PDB entry 3SXT | X-ray diffraction, 1.81 A resolution | chains C and F of the 6 polymer chains in the assembly

Chain C:
Molecule: Methylamine dehydrogenase light chain
Organism: Paracoccus denitrificans
Notes: EC 1.4.99.3
UniProtKB: P22619 (DHML_PARDE); residues 1-131 here correspond to UniProt positions 58-188 (UniProt number = residue number + 57)
Amino-acid sequence (137 residues; each row starts with the number of its first residue):
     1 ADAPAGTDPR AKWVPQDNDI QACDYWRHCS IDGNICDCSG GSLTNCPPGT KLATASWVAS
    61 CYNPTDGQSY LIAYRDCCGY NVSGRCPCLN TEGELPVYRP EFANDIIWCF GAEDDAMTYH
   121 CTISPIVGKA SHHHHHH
Disordered / not traced: 1-6, 132-137
Construct notes: expression tag (132-137)
Modified residues: Trp57 (6,7-dihydroxy-l-tryptophan; TOQ)
Disulfide bonds: Cys23-Cys88, Cys29-Cys61, Cys36-Cys121, Cys38-Cys86, Cys46-Cys77, Cys78-Cys109

Chain F:
Molecule: Methylamine dehydrogenase heavy chain
Organism: Paracoccus denitrificans
Notes: EC 1.4.99.3
UniProtKB: A1BB97 (A1BB97_PARDP); residues 1-386 here correspond to UniProt positions 32-417 (UniProt number = residue number + 31)
Amino-acid sequence (386 residues; each row starts with the number of its first residue):
     1 QDAPEAETQA QETQGQAAAR AAAADLAAGQ DDEPRILEAP APDARRVYVN DPAHFAAVTQ
    61 QFVIDGEAGR VIGMIDGGFL PNPVVADDGS FIAHASTVFS RIARGERTDY VEVFDPVTLL
   121 PTADIELPDA PRFLVGTYPW MTSLTPDGKT LLFYQFSPAP AVGVVDLEGK AFKRMLDVPD
   181 CYHIFPTAPD TFFMHCRDGS LAKVAFGTEG TPEITHTEVF HPEDEFLINH PAYSQKAGRL
   241 VWPTYTGKIH QIDLSSGDAK FLPAVEALTE AERADGWRPG GWQQVAYHRA LDRIYLLVDQ
   301 RDEWRHKTAS RFVVVLDAKT GERLAKFEMG HEIDSINVSQ DEKPLLYALS TGDKTLYIHD
   361 AESGEELRSV NQLGHGPQVI TTADMG
Disordered / not traced: 1-10
Disulfide bonds: Cys181-Cys196

Interface between chain C and chain F:
Contacting residue pairs (68):
  Asp17(C) with Ala23(F)
  Asn18(C) with Gln16(F); Ala19(F)
  Asp19(C) with Gly15(F); Gln16(F); Ala19(F)
  Ile20(C) with Gly15(F), hydrogen bond (backbone-backbone); Ala18(F), hydrophobic; Ala19(F), hydrophobic
  Gln21(C) with Gln14(F); Gly15(F); Arg70(F)
  Arg27(C) with Ala22(F)
  Asp37(C) with Arg70(F), salt bridge
  Cys38(C) with Val71(F)
  Ser39(C) with Val71(F); Gly73(F); Met74(F)
  Gly40(C) with Leu37(F); Val71(F), hydrogen bond (backbone-backbone); Ile72(F)
  Gly41(C) with Leu37(F); Arg70(F), hydrogen bond (backbone-side chain)
  Ser42(C) with Leu37(F)
  Leu43(C) with Ala22(F), hydrophobic
  Thr44(C) with Pro34(F)
  Asn45(C) with Glu33(F); Pro34(F); Arg35(F), hydrogen bond (side chain-backbone); Leu37(F)
  Cys46(C) with Arg35(F), hydrogen bond (backbone-backbone); Ile36(F), hydrophobic; Leu37(F), hydrogen bond (backbone-backbone)
  Pro47(C) with Ile36(F)
  Pro48(C) with Ile36(F), hydrophobic; Leu37(F); Ala39(F); Ile72(F); Thr118(F); Leu119(F), hydrophobic
  Gly49(C) with Ile36(F); Thr118(F), hydrogen bond (backbone-backbone)
  Thr50(C) with Ile36(F)
  Lys51(C) with Leu120(F)
  Leu52(C) with Pro34(F); Arg35(F); Ile36(F)
  Asn63(C) with Leu26(F)
  Asp66(C) with Leu26(F)
  Tyr70(C) with Leu26(F)
  Tyr80(C) with Met74(F), hydrogen bond (side chain-backbone); Ile75(F); Asp76(F)
  Asn81(C) with Val58(F); Asp76(F), hydrogen bond (backbone-side chain)
  Val82(C) with Gln60(F), hydrogen bond (backbone-side chain)
  Ser83(C) with Gln60(F); Met74(F)
  Gly84(C) with Gln372(F)
  Arg85(C) with Val71(F); Val370(F); Asn371(F), hydrogen bond (side chain-backbone); Gln372(F); Leu373(F)
  Cys86(C) with Gln372(F), hydrogen bond (backbone-side chain)
  Pro87(C) with Gln372(F)
  His120(C) with Met74(F)
  Ile126(C) with Leu26(F), hydrophobic
Other interface residues (no listed pair), chain C (40 interface residues in all): Tyr25, Trp26, Arg75, Gly79, Ile123
Other interface residues (no listed pair), chain F (34 interface residues in all): Asp32, Glu38, Phe62, Val117

Summary:
40 residues of chain C and 34 residues of chain F are in contact; the contacts include 12 hydrogen bonds and 1
salt bridge. Among the polar pairs are Asp37(C)-Arg70(F), Gly41(C)-Arg70(F) and Asn45(C)-Arg35(F).
Chain C is Methylamine dehydrogenase light chain and chain F is Methylamine dehydrogenase heavy chain, both
from Paracoccus denitrificans; the structure, Crystal Structure of the Quinol Form of Methylamine
Dehydrogenase in Complex with the Diferrous Form of ..., was determined by X-ray diffraction.
